Entry 2PI0 (X-ray diffraction, 2.31 A resolution); this record covers chains F and C of the 6 polymer chains in the assembly.

Chain F:
Molecule: PRDIII-I region of human interferon-B promoter strand 2
Sequence (32 nucleotides; row label = number of the first residue in the row):
     2 CACTTTCACT TCTCCCTTTC AGTTTTCCTA TG

Chain C:
Protein: Interferon regulatory factor 3
Organism: Homo sapiens
Notes: fragment: IRF-3 DNA Binding Domain
UniProt: Q14653 (IRF3_HUMAN); residues 1-113 here = UniProt positions 1-113
Chain sequence (116 residues; row label = number of the first residue in the row; numbers below 1 keep their minus sign (Gly-2 is residue -2)):
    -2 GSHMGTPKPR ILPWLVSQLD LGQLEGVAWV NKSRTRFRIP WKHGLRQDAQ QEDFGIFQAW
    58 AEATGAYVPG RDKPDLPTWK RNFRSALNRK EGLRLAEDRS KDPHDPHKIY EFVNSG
Not modelled in the structure: -2 to 3, 111-113
Sequence notes: expression tag (-2 to 0)
Swiss-Prot annotation at these positions:
  - DNA-binding region: Lys5 to Asn111 (IRF tryptophan pentad repeat)
  - modified residue: Thr3 (Phosphothreonine), Ser14 (Phosphoserine), Thr75 (Phosphothreonine), Ser97 (Phosphoserine)
  - natural variant: Glu49 (deletion: Decreased IFNB induction upon Sendai virus infection)
  - mutagenesis: Lys77 to Arg78 (Abolishes nuclear localization), Arg86 to Lys87 (No effect on subcellular localization)

Interface between chain F and chain C:
Contacting residue pairs - 23 pairs, chain F then chain C:
  DC10(F) - Arg7(C)  phosphate contact
  DT11(F) - Lys5(C)  phosphate contact
  DT11(F) - Pro6(C)  sugar contact
  DT11(F) - Arg7(C)  phosphate contact
  DT11(F) - Ile8(C)  hydrogen bond to the phosphate
  DT11(F) - Lys87(C)  salt bridge to the phosphate
  DT12(F) - Lys5(C)  salt bridge to the phosphate
  DT12(F) - Trp57(C)  hydrogen bond to the phosphate
  DT12(F) - Thr61(C)  phosphate contact
  DT12(F) - Asn79(C)  sugar contact
  DT12(F) - Ser82(C)  base contact
  DC13(F) - Asn79(C)  hydrogen bond to the phosphate
  DC13(F) - Ser82(C)  hydrogen bond to the base
  DC15(F) - Arg78(C)  base contact
  DT20(F) - His40(C)  sugar contact
  DT20(F) - Leu42(C)  base contact
  DT20(F) - Lys98(C)  salt bridge to the phosphate
  DC21(F) - His40(C)  sugar contact
  DC21(F) - Leu42(C)  phosphate contact
  DC21(F) - Arg43(C)  phosphate contact
  DA22(F) - Leu42(C)  phosphate contact
  DA22(F) - Arg43(C)  phosphate contact
  DA22(F) - Gln44(C)  hydrogen bond to the phosphate
Interface residues without a listed pair, chain F (10 interface residues in all): DT14, DT19
Interface residues without a listed pair, chain C (17 interface residues in all): Thr75, Ala83

Summary:
10 residues of chain F and 17 residues of chain C are in contact, with 5 hydrogen bonds and 3 salt bridges.
Polar pairs include DC13(F)-Ser82(C), DT11(F)-Ile8(C) and DT12(F)-Trp57(C). UniProt lists a DNA-binding region
and 4 mutagenesis sites on chain C.
Here chain F is PRDIII-I region of human interferon-B promoter strand 2 and chain C is Interferon regulatory
factor 3 (Homo sapiens). Entry 2PI0 (Crystal Structure of IRF-3 bound to the PRDIII-I regulatory element of
the human interferon-B enhancer) was determined by X-ray diffraction.
